Entry 5JBG (X-ray diffraction, 2.00 A resolution); this record covers chains A and X.

[Chain A]
Name: LGP2
From: Gallus gallus
Notes: engineered mutation(s): GAMGGGS from tag replaces N-terminal methionine
UniProtKB: G0YYQ5 (G0YYQ5_CHICK); numbering as in UniProt (aligned over 2-674)
Sequence (680 residues; numbered -5 to 674; the number before each row is that of its first residue; numbers below 1 keep their minus sign (Gly-5 is residue -5)):
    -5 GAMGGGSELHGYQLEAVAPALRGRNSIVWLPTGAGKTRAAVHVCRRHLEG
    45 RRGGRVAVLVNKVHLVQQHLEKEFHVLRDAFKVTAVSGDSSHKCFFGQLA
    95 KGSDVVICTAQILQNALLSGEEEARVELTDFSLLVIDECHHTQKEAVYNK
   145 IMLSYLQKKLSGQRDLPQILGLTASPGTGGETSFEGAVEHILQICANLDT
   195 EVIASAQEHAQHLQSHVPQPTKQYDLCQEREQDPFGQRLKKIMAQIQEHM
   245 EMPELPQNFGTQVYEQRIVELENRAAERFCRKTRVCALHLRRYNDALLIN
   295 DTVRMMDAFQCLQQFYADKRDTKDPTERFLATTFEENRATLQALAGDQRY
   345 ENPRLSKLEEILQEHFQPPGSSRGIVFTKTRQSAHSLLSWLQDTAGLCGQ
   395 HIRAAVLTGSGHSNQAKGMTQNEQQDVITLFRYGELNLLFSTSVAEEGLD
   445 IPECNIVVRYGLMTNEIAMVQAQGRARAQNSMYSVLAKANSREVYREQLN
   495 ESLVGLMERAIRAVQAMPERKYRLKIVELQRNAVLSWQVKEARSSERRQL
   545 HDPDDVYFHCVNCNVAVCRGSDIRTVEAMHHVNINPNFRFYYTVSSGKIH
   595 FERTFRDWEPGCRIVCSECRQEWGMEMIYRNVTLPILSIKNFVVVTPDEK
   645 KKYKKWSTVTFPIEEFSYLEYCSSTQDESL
Disordered / not traced: -5 to 0, 203-210, 314-316, 363, 674
Differences from the reference sequence: expression tag (-5 to 1)
Metal / ion sites: Zn2+: Cys554, Cys557, Cys610, Cys613
Residues lining bound ligands:
  - ADP (adenosine-5'-diphosphate): Ser1, Glu2, Leu3, His4, Gln7, Pro25, Thr26, Gly27, Ala28, Gly29, Lys30, Thr31, Arg32, Glu67, Gly442, Asp444, Pro446, Arg471
  - tetrafluoroaluminate (ALF): Pro25, Thr26, Gly27, Lys30, Glu132, Ala168, Gly442, Gln465, Arg469, Arg471
What the authors report for this chain:
  - binding site for the 26-nt RNA strand (chain X): Ala79 to Phe90, Asn408, Arg600, Arg607, Lys634
  - conformationally variable residues (loop rearrangement): Ala79 to Phe90, Glu571, His574
  - mutagenesis - A28C, K66A/E67A, E132Q, G468S: abolished catalytic activity
  - mutagenesis - H406A: decreased catalytic activity
  - mutagenesis - H406A: unchanged binding to RNA
  - mutagenesis - K648E/K649E (56-fold): decreased binding to dsRNA
  - mutagenesis - K138E/R490E, K138E/R490E/K648E/K649E, K648E/K649E: decreased signaling

[Chain X]
Molecule: 26-nt RNA strand
Notes: engineered mutation(s): 5' triphosphate
Sequence (26 nucleotides; row label = number of the first residue in the row):
     1 XGAGCGUGCCGUACGGCACGCUCCGG
Disordered / not traced: 12-14
Modified / non-standard residues: GTP (guanosine-5'-triphosphate) at position 1

[Chain A / chain X interface]
Contacting residue pairs - 101 pairs, chain A then chain X:
  Asn55(A) with C21(X), sugar contact; U22(X), sugar contact
  Lys56(A) with C21(X), hydrogen bond to the sugar; U22(X), phosphate contact
  Val57(A) with U22(X), hydrogen bond to the phosphate; C23(X), phosphate contact
  Ala79(A) with G26(X), hydrogen bond to the base
  Val80(A) with G26(X), sugar contact
  Ser81(A) with G26(X), hydrogen bond to the sugar
  Gly82(A) with G26(X), hydrogen bond to the sugar
  Ser84(A) with G26(X), hydrogen bond to the base
  His86(A) with G26(X), base contact
  Lys87(A) with G25(X), sugar contact; G26(X), base contact
  Cys88(A) with G25(X), hydrogen bond to the sugar; G26(X), hydrogen bond to the base
  Phe89(A) with G25(X), phosphate contact; G26(X), phosphate contact
  Phe90(A) with G26(X), hydrogen bond to the phosphate
  Leu93(A) with G26(X), base contact
  Thr103(A) with U22(X), phosphate contact; C23(X), hydrogen bond to the phosphate
  Gln105(A) with U22(X), sugar contact; C23(X), sugar contact
  Ile106(A) with C23(X), phosphate contact; C24(X), phosphate contact
  Asn109(A) with C23(X), hydrogen bond to the sugar
  Lys138(A) with G6(X), phosphate contact; U7(X), salt bridge to the phosphate
  Glu139(A) with C5(X), sugar contact; G6(X), hydrogen bond to the phosphate
  Ala140(A) with C5(X), hydrogen bond to the phosphate; G6(X), phosphate contact
  Lys144(A) with C5(X), salt bridge to the phosphate
  Gln256(A) with G8(X), base contact; C9(X), sugar contact
  Val257(A) with C10(X), sugar contact
  Glu259(A) with C17(X), sugar contact; A18(X), sugar contact
  Gln260(A) with C10(X), hydrogen bond to the base; G16(X), hydrogen bond to the base; C17(X), sugar contact
  Arg261(A) with C10(X), hydrogen bond to the sugar
  Val263(A) with C17(X), phosphate contact; A18(X), phosphate contact
  Glu264(A) with G16(X), hydrogen bond to the sugar
  Asn267(A) with C17(X), hydrogen bond to the phosphate
  Arg285(A) with A18(X), salt bridge to the phosphate
  Lys373(A) with C19(X), sugar contact; G20(X), sugar contact
  Thr374(A) with C19(X), phosphate contact; G20(X), phosphate contact
  Arg375(A) with G20(X), salt bridge to the phosphate; C21(X), salt bridge to the phosphate
  Thr402(A) with C21(X), phosphate contact
  Gly403(A) with C21(X), hydrogen bond to the phosphate; U22(X), phosphate contact
  Ser404(A) with U22(X), hydrogen bond to the phosphate
  Gly405(A) with C21(X), hydrogen bond to the phosphate
  His406(A) with GTP_1(X); G2(X), hydrogen bond to the base
  Ser407(A) with GTP_1(X)
  Asn408(A) with GTP_1(X)
  Gln409(A) with C19(X), phosphate contact
  Thr436(A) with G20(X), phosphate contact; C21(X), hydrogen bond to the phosphate
  Ser437(A) with G20(X), hydrogen bond to the sugar
  Val438(A) with C21(X), sugar contact
  Met457(A) with G8(X), sugar contact
  Asn459(A) with G8(X), phosphate contact
  Arg486(A) with C9(X), salt bridge to the phosphate; C10(X), salt bridge to the phosphate
  Arg490(A) with G8(X), salt bridge to the phosphate; C9(X), salt bridge to the phosphate
  Glu571(A) with C24(X), sugar contact
  Met573(A) with G2(X), hydrogen bond to the sugar; A3(X), sugar contact; C24(X), sugar contact
  His574(A) with G2(X), hydrogen bond to the sugar
  Ile593(A) with GTP_1(X)
  Phe595(A) with GTP_1(X)
  Arg597(A) with C24(X), salt bridge to the phosphate; G25(X), salt bridge to the phosphate
  Thr598(A) with G25(X), hydrogen bond to the base
  Phe599(A) with GTP_1(X); C24(X), base contact; G25(X), phosphate contact
  Arg600(A) with G25(X), hydrogen bond to the phosphate
  Arg607(A) with GTP_1(X)
  Met619(A) with GTP_1(X); G2(X), sugar contact
  Ser632(A) with G2(X), hydrogen bond to the phosphate
  Lys634(A) with GTP_1(X)
  Lys645(A) with G15(X), phosphate contact; G16(X), salt bridge to the phosphate
  Lys648(A) with C17(X), salt bridge to the phosphate; A18(X), salt bridge to the phosphate
  Lys649(A) with G4(X), salt bridge to the phosphate; C5(X), salt bridge to the phosphate
  Trp650(A) with A3(X), phosphate contact
  Ser651(A) with G4(X), hydrogen bond to the phosphate
Also at the interface, not in a pair above, chain A (78 interface residues in all): Thr78, Ala118, Gln376, Lys411, Gln418, Thr458, Ala572, His575, Asp601, Trp602, Ile630
Also at the interface, not in a pair above, chain X (23 interface residues in all): G11

[Overview]
78 residues of chain A face 23 of chain X across their interface, with 30 hydrogen bonds and 16 salt bridges.
Polar contacts include Ala79(A)-G26(X), Ser84(A)-G26(X) and Cys88(A)-G26(X). From the paper: a binding site
for the 26-nt RNA strand (chain X) at Ala79(A), Asn408(A) and Arg600(A) among others; A28C, K66A/E67A and
E132Q of chain A, among others, abolish catalytic activity; 8 substitutions were tested in all.
Here chain A is LGP2 (Gallus gallus) and chain X is a 26-nt RNA strand. Entry 5JBG (Crystal structure of
chicken LGP2 with 5'ppp 26-mer hairpin RNA with 3' GG overhang and ADP-AlF4-Mg2+ ...) was determined by X-ray
diffraction, deposited together with 5JAJ, 5JB2, 5JBJ, 5JC3, 5JC7, 5JCF and 5JCH.
